5YBV - chains A and C of the 4 polymer chains in the assembly; structure by X-ray diffraction, 2.12 A resolution.

Chain A:
Name: KN motif and ankyrin repeat domain-containing protein 2
From: Homo sapiens
Reference sequence: Q63ZY3 (KANK2_HUMAN); residue numbers follow UniProt; this construct covers 578-832
Chain sequence (258 residues; row label = number of the first residue in the row):
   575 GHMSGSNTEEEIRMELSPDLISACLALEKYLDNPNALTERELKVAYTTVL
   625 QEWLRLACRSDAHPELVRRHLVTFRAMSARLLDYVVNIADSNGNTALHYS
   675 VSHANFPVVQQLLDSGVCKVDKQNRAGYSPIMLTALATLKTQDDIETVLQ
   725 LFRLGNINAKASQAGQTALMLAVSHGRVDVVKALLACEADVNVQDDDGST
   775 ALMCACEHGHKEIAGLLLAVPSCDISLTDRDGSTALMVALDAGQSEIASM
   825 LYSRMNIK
Disordered / not traced: 575-587, 832
Differences from the reference sequence: expression tag (575-577)

Chain C:
Name: Kinesin-like protein KIF21A
Reference sequence: Q7Z4S6 (KI21A_HUMAN); residues 1146-1167 here = UniProt positions 1146-1167
Chain sequence (22 residues; each row starts with the number of its first residue):
  1146 EVKPKNKARRRTTTQMELLYAD
Disordered / not traced: 1146-1151, 1167
Swiss-Prot annotation at these positions:
  - region: E1146 to D1167 (Interaction with KANK1 and KANK2)
  - mutagenesis: R1154 (R1154A: Very weak binding affinity for KANK1 and KANK2), L1164 (L1164A: Does not bind to KANK1 or KANK2)
From the paper describing this entry:
  - post-translational modification sites: T1157 (citing earlier work)

How chain A and chain C interact:
Contacting residue pairs - 37 pairs, chain A then chain C:
  N666(A) - Y1165(C)
  N666(A) - A1166(C)
  N668(A) - L1164(C)  hydrogen bond (side chain-backbone)
  N668(A) - Y1165(C)
  Y673(A) - L1164(C)  hydrophobic
  Y673(A) - Y1165(C)  hydrogen bond
  S676(A) - Q1160(C)  hydrogen bond
  S676(A) - L1164(C)
  H677(A) - Q1160(C)  hydrogen bond
  N698(A) - L1163(C)  hydrogen bond (side chain-backbone)
  N698(A) - L1164(C)
  A700(A) - L1163(C)
  A700(A) - A1166(C)  hydrophobic
  Y702(A) - L1163(C)
  L707(A) - L1163(C)  hydrophobic
  L710(A) - L1163(C)  hydrophobic
  A738(A) - A1153(C)  hydrophobic
  Q740(A) - A1153(C)
  S748(A) - R1154(C)
  H749(A) - T1157(C)
  H749(A) - T1158(C)  hydrogen bond (side chain-backbone)
  D769(A) - A1153(C)
  D771(A) - K1152(C)
  D771(A) - A1153(C)  hydrogen bond (side chain-backbone)
  S773(A) - R1154(C)  hydrogen bond
  M777(A) - R1154(C)
  C778(A) - R1154(C)
  E781(A) - R1154(C)  salt bridge
  E781(A) - R1155(C)  salt bridge
  H782(A) - R1154(C)  hydrogen bond (side chain-backbone)
  H782(A) - R1155(C)
  H782(A) - R1156(C)
  H782(A) - T1157(C)
  D803(A) - K1152(C)  salt bridge
  D803(A) - R1154(C)  salt bridge
  D805(A) - K1152(C)  salt bridge
  V812(A) - R1154(C)
Other interface residues (no listed pair), chain A (27 interface residues in all): H672, Q737, S807
Other interface residues (no listed pair), chain C (13 interface residues in all): E1162
From the paper, about this interface:
  - hot spots on chain A (mutagenesis) - Y702A, Y702L, D803A, D803A/D805A (>180-folds), D805A: decreased binding to Kinesin-like protein KIF21A (chain C)
  - hot spots on chain C (mutagenesis) - R1154A (Kd > 200 mum): decreased binding to KN motif and ankyrin repeat domain-containing protein 2 (chain A)
  - hot spots on chain C (mutagenesis) - L1164A: abolished binding to KN motif and ankyrin repeat domain-containing protein 2 (chain A)

In short:
The interface between chain A and chain C involves 27 residues on one side and 13 on the other, with 9
hydrogen bonds and 5 salt bridges. Polar pairs include E781(A)-R1154(C), E781(A)-R1155(C) and
D803(A)-K1152(C). From the paper: Y702A, Y702L and D803A of chain A, among others, reduce binding to
Kinesin-like protein KIF21A (chain C); a modification site at T1157(C); 7 substitutions were tested in all.
Chain A is KN motif and ankyrin repeat domain-containing protein 2 (Homo sapiens) and chain C is Kinesin-like
protein KIF21A; the structure, The structure of the KANK2 ankyrin domain with the KIF21A peptide, was
determined by X-ray diffraction together with 5YBJ and 5YBU from the same study.
